PDB entry 1RVJ | X-ray diffraction, 2.75 A resolution | chains L and M of the 3 polymer chains in the assembly

Chain L:
Molecule: Reaction center protein L chain
Organism: Rhodobacter sphaeroides
UniProtKB: P02954 (RCEL_RHOSH); residues 1-281 here = UniProt positions 1-281
Chain sequence (281 residues; numbered 1 to 281; the number before each row is that of its first residue):
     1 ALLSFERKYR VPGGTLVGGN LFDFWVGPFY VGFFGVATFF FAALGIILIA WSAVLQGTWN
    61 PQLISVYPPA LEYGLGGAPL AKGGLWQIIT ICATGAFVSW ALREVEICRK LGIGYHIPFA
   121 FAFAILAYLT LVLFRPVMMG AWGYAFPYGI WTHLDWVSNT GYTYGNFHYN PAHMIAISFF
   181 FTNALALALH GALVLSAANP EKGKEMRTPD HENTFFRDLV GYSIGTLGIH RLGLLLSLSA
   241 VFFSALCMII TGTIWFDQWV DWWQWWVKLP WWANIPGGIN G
Sequence notes: engineered mutation Asn-213 (Asp in P02954)
Bound ions: Fe2+: His-190, His-230 (shared with His-219(M), Glu-234(M), His-266(M) of chain M)
Small-molecule neighbours:
  - bacteriochlorophyll a (BCL), molecule 1: Phe-97, Phe-121, Ala-124, Ile-125, Ala-127, Tyr-128, Leu-131, Trp-156, Val-157, Ser-158, Thr-160, Gly-161, Tyr-162, Asn-166, Phe-167, His-168, His-173, Ala-176, Ile-177, Phe-180, Phe-181, Val-241, Ser-244, Ala-245, Cys-247, Met-248
  - bacteriochlorophyll a (BCL), molecule 2: Phe-97, Tyr-128, Leu-131, Phe-146, Ile-150, Trp-151, His-153, Leu-154, Trp-156, Val-157
  - bacteriochlorophyll a (BCL), molecule 3: Val-157, Tyr-162, His-168, Phe-181
  - bacteriochlorophyll a (BCL), molecule 4: His-168, His-173, Met-174, Ile-177, Ser-178, Phe-181, Thr-182, Leu-185
  - bacteriopheophytin a (BPH), molecule 1: Thr-38, Phe-41, Ala-42, Gly-45, Ile-46, Ile-49, Ile-89, Cys-92, Ala-93, Ala-96, Phe-97, Trp-100, Glu-104, Ile-117, Ala-120, Phe-121, Phe-123, Ala-124, Tyr-128, Phe-146, Tyr-148, Gly-149, Ile-150, His-153, Phe-180, Ser-237, Leu-238, Val-241
  - bacteriopheophytin a (BPH), molecule 2: Phe-181, Ala-184, Leu-185, Ala-188, Leu-189, Phe-216, Leu-219, Val-220
  - ubiquinone-10 (U10), molecule 1: Val-26, Phe-29, Tyr-30, Val-31, Gly-35, Thr-38, Phe-39, Trp-100, Arg-103
  - ubiquinone-10 (U10), molecule 2: Thr-182, Leu-185, Ala-186, Leu-189, His-190, Leu-193, Phe-216, Val-220, Gly-221, Tyr-222, Ser-223, Ile-224, Gly-225, Ile-229, Leu-232

Chain M:
Molecule: Reaction center protein M chain
Organism: Rhodobacter sphaeroides
UniProtKB: P02953 (RCEM_RHOSH); residue numbers follow UniProt; this construct covers 1-306
Chain sequence (307 residues; numbered 1 to 307; the number before each row is that of its first residue):
     1 AEYQNIFSQV QVRGPADLGM TEDVNLANRS GVGPFSTLLG WFGNAQLGPI YLGSLGVLSL
    61 FSGLMWFFTI GIWFWYQAGW NPAVFLRDLF FFSLEPPAPE YGLSFAAPLK EGGLWLIASF
   121 FMFVAVWSWW GRTYLRAQAL GMGKHTAWAF LSAIWLWMVL GFIRPILMGS WSEAVPYGIF
   181 SHLDWTNNFS LVHGNLFYNP FHGLSIAFLY GSALLFAMHG ATILAVSRFG GERELEQIAD
   241 RGTAAERAAL FWRWTMGFNA TMEGIHRWAI WMAVLVTLTG GIGILLSGTV VDNWYVWGQN
   301 HGMAPLA
Unresolved in the structure: 302-307
Sequence notes: cloning artifact (307)
Bound ions: Fe2+: His-219, Glu-234, His-266 (shared with His-190(L), His-230(L) of chain L)
Small-molecule neighbours:
  - bacteriochlorophyll a (BCL), molecule 1: Trp-66, Met-122, Val-126, Ala-153, Ile-154, Leu-156, Trp-157, Leu-160, Trp-185, Thr-186, Asn-187, Phe-189, Ser-190, Asn-195, Leu-196, Phe-197, His-202, Ser-205, Ile-206, Leu-209, Tyr-210, Val-276, Thr-277, Gly-280, Gly-281, Gly-283, Ile-284
  - bacteriochlorophyll a (BCL), molecule 2: Met-122, Trp-157, Leu-160, Val-175, Ile-179, His-182, Leu-183, Trp-185, Thr-186
  - bacteriochlorophyll a (BCL), molecule 3: Thr-186, Phe-197, Leu-209, Tyr-210
  - bacteriochlorophyll a (BCL), molecule 4: Phe-197, Gly-203, Ile-206, Ala-207, Tyr-210, Gly-211, Leu-214
  - bacteriopheophytin a (BPH), molecule 1: Ser-59, Leu-60, Gly-63, Leu-64, Trp-66, Phe-67, Ala-125, Val-126, Trp-129, Thr-133, Thr-146, Ala-149, Phe-150, Ser-152, Ala-153, Ala-273, Val-274, Thr-277
  - bacteriopheophytin a (BPH), molecule 2: Tyr-210, Ala-213, Leu-214, Ala-217, Met-218, Trp-252, Thr-255, Met-256
  - spheroidene (SPO): Trp-66, Phe-67, Phe-68, Ile-70, Gly-71, Ile-72, Phe-74, Trp-75, Phe-85, Leu-89, Phe-105, Trp-115, Leu-116, Ser-119, Phe-120, Met-122, Phe-123, Trp-157, Met-158, Leu-160, Gly-161, Phe-162, Trp-171, Val-175, Pro-176, Tyr-177, Gly-178, Ile-179, His-182
  - ubiquinone-10 (U10), molecule 1: Ser-30, Gly-31, Val-32, Gly-33, Leu-47, Gly-48, Ile-50
  - ubiquinone-10 (U10), molecule 2: Leu-214, Leu-215, Met-218, His-219, Thr-222, Ile-223, Ala-245, Ala-248, Ala-249, Trp-252, Met-256, Phe-258, Asn-259, Ala-260, Thr-261, Met-262, Ile-265, Trp-268, Met-272

How chain L and chain M interact:
Residue-residue contacts (212):
  Ala-1(L) with Arg-253(M), hydrogen bond (backbone-side chain)
  Leu-3(L) with Leu-250(M), hydrophobic; Arg-253(M); Asn-259(M)
  Phe-5(L) with Arg-241(M); Glu-246(M)
  Glu-6(L) with Leu-250(M); Arg-253(M), salt bridge; Trp-254(M), hydrogen bond
  Lys-8(L) with Glu-246(M), salt bridge
  Tyr-9(L) with Thr-243(M), hydrogen bond; Glu-246(M), hydrogen bond; Arg-247(M); Leu-250(M), hydrophobic; Trp-254(M)
  Arg-10(L) with Trp-254(M)
  Trp-25(L) with Trp-254(M)
  Pro-28(L) with Arg-253(M); Trp-254(M); Gly-257(M)
  Phe-29(L) with Trp-254(M); Thr-255(M); Met-256(M); Gly-257(M)
  Tyr-30(L) with Trp-254(M), hydrogen bond (backbone-backbone)
  Trp-100(L) with Thr-255(M)
  Arg-103(L) with Trp-254(M), hydrogen bond (side chain-backbone); Thr-255(M), hydrogen bond (side chain-backbone)
  Glu-104(L) with Phe-251(M); Thr-255(M)
  Ile-107(L) with Phe-251(M), hydrophobic; Thr-255(M)
  Cys-108(L) with Phe-251(M), hydrophobic
  Lys-110(L) with Trp-254(M)
  Leu-111(L) with Arg-247(M), hydrogen bond (backbone-side chain); Leu-250(M); Phe-251(M), hydrophobic; Trp-254(M), hydrophobic
  Gly-112(L) with Arg-228(M), hydrogen bond (backbone-side chain); Phe-229(M)
  Ile-113(L) with Ala-225(M); Val-226(M), hydrophobic; Arg-228(M); Phe-229(M), hydrophobic; Arg-247(M); Phe-251(M), hydrophobic
  Gly-114(L) with Ala-225(M), hydrogen bond (backbone-backbone); Arg-228(M)
  His-116(L) with Gln-4(M), hydrogen bond (side chain-backbone); Ala-221(M); Leu-224(M); Ala-225(M)
  Ile-117(L) with Ala-221(M); Thr-222(M); Phe-251(M), hydrophobic; Trp-252(M), hydrophobic
  Trp-151(L) with Phe-197(M)
  Leu-154(L) with Phe-197(M)
  Ser-158(L) with Phe-197(M)
  Tyr-162(L) with Asn-187(M), hydrogen bond; Leu-191(M)
  Asn-166(L) with Leu-183(M); Asn-187(M)
  His-168(L) with Leu-183(M), hydrogen bond (side chain-backbone); Thr-186(M)
  Tyr-169(L) with Phe-180(M); Asp-184(M), hydrogen bond
  Met-174(L) with Phe-180(M), hydrophobic; Leu-183(M), hydrophobic
  Phe-180(L) with Leu-209(M); Ala-213(M), hydrophobic
  Asn-183(L) with Ser-212(M), hydrogen bond (side chain-backbone); Ala-213(M); Phe-216(M)
  Ala-184(L) with Ala-273(M)
  Ala-186(L) with Phe-216(M)
  Leu-187(L) with Ser-212(M); Phe-216(M); Ala-269(M), hydrophobic
  Ala-188(L) with Ile-270(M); Ala-273(M)
  His-190(L) with His-219(M); Glu-234(M), salt bridge; His-266(M), hydrogen bond
  Gly-191(L) with His-266(M)
  Ala-192(L) with His-145(M); Thr-146(M); Ile-270(M), hydrophobic
  Val-194(L) with Glu-234(M); Leu-235(M); Ile-238(M), hydrophobic; His-266(M)
  Leu-195(L) with His-145(M); Glu-263(M); His-266(M); Arg-267(M)
  Ser-196(L) with Met-142(M); Gly-143(M), hydrogen bond (backbone-backbone); His-145(M)
  Ala-197(L) with Met-142(M), hydrophobic; Leu-235(M), hydrophobic
  Ala-198(L) with Leu-235(M)
  Asn-199(L) with Gly-143(M); His-145(M); Glu-263(M), hydrogen bond; Arg-267(M)
  Pro-200(L) with Gly-141(M); Gly-143(M)
  Glu-201(L) with Gln-138(M); Gly-141(M), hydrogen bond (backbone-backbone); Met-142(M); Lys-144(M), salt bridge
  Lys-204(L) with Gly-141(M)
  Met-206(L) with Leu-235(M)
  Arg-207(L) with Glu-22(M), salt bridge; Leu-140(M), hydrogen bond (side chain-backbone); Gly-141(M); Met-142(M); Leu-235(M)
  Thr-208(L) with Leu-235(M)
  Pro-209(L) with Leu-235(M)
  Asp-210(L) with Met-20(M)
  His-211(L) with Met-20(M); Glu-22(M), salt bridge; Leu-140(M); Met-142(M)
  Glu-212(L) with Leu-235(M)
  Thr-214(L) with Gly-19(M); Met-20(M), hydrogen bond (side chain-backbone); Arg-29(M); Leu-140(M)
  Phe-215(L) with Thr-133(M); Ala-137(M); Leu-140(M); Met-142(M), hydrophobic; Thr-146(M)
  Arg-217(L) with Asp-17(M), salt bridge; Asn-44(M); Gln-46(M); Gly-48(M); Pro-49(M); Ile-50(M)
  Asp-218(L) with Arg-29(M), salt bridge; Ile-50(M); Tyr-51(M), hydrogen bond (backbone-backbone); Arg-132(M), hydrogen bond (backbone-side chain)
  Leu-219(L) with Trp-129(M); Arg-132(M), hydrogen bond (backbone-side chain)
  Val-220(L) with Ile-50(M); Trp-129(M), hydrophobic
  Gly-221(L) with Leu-47(M); Gly-48(M), hydrogen bond (backbone-backbone); Ile-50(M)
  Tyr-222(L) with Leu-39(M), hydrophobic; Asn-44(M), hydrogen bond (side chain-backbone); Gln-46(M)
  Ser-223(L) with Asn-44(M)
  Ile-224(L) with Gly-43(M); Asn-44(M), hydrogen bond (backbone-backbone)
  Thr-226(L) with Glu-232(M), hydrogen bond (side chain-backbone)
  Leu-227(L) with Asn-5(M); Leu-224(M), hydrophobic
  Gly-228(L) with Phe-42(M)
  Ile-229(L) with Phe-216(M)
  His-230(L) with His-219(M), hydrogen bond; Gly-220(M); Ile-223(M); Glu-234(M), salt bridge
  Arg-231(L) with Tyr-3(M); Asn-5(M), hydrogen bond; Ile-6(M), hydrogen bond (side chain-backbone); Phe-7(M); Ser-8(M), hydrogen bond; Trp-41(M), hydrogen bond (side chain-backbone); Phe-42(M), hydrogen bond (side chain-backbone)
  Leu-232(L) with Phe-42(M)
  Gly-233(L) with Phe-216(M)
  Leu-234(L) with Ala-217(M); Ala-221(M), hydrophobic; Leu-224(M), hydrophobic
  Leu-235(L) with Phe-42(M), hydrophobic
  Ser-237(L) with Ala-213(M), hydrogen bond (side chain-backbone); Phe-216(M); Ala-217(M), hydrogen bond (side chain-backbone)
  Trp-263(L) with Phe-90(M), hydrophobic; Phe-180(M), hydrophobic
  Trp-266(L) with Leu-86(M), hydrogen bond (side chain-backbone); Arg-87(M), hydrogen bond (side chain-backbone)
  Val-267(L) with Arg-87(M); Phe-91(M), hydrophobic
  Trp-272(L) with Ala-83(M); Leu-86(M), hydrophobic; Arg-87(M), hydrogen bond (backbone-side chain)
  Ile-275(L) with Asn-81(M); Ala-83(M), hydrophobic; Val-84(M), hydrophobic; Arg-87(M), hydrogen bond (backbone-side chain)
  Pro-276(L) with Val-84(M)
  Gly-277(L) with Val-84(M); Arg-87(M), hydrogen bond (backbone-side chain)
  Gly-278(L) with Gln-77(M), hydrogen bond (backbone-backbone); Ala-78(M); Val-84(M); Asp-88(M)
  Ile-279(L) with Gln-77(M); Asp-88(M), hydrogen bond (backbone-side chain); Phe-91(M), hydrophobic; Phe-92(M), hydrophobic
  Asn-280(L) with Arg-87(M), hydrogen bond (backbone-side chain); Asp-88(M), hydrogen bond; Phe-91(M)
  Gly-281(L) with Arg-87(M)
Interface residues without a listed pair, chain L (98 interface residues in all): Leu-2, Ala-120, Asp-155, Val-157, Phe-181, Leu-189, Leu-193, Gly-225, Leu-238, Ala-273
Interface residues without a listed pair, chain M (100 interface residues in all): Val-24, Arg-136, Ala-149, Asn-195, Tyr-198, Met-218, Ser-227, Ala-239, Ala-249, Met-272

Summary:
The interface between chain L and chain M involves 98 residues on one side and 100 on the other; the contacts
include 45 hydrogen bonds and 9 salt bridges. Polar contacts include Glu-6(L)/Arg-253(M), Lys-8(L)/Glu-246(M)
and His-190(L)/Glu-234(M).
Chain L is Reaction center protein L chain and chain M is Reaction center protein M chain, both from
Rhodobacter sphaeroides; the structure, Photosynthetic reaction center double mutant from rhodobacter
sphaeroides with asp L213 replaced with asn and arg ..., was determined by X-ray diffraction together with
1RY5, 1RZH, 1RZZ and 1S00 from the same study.
